Entry 2XQT (X-ray diffraction, 2.20 A resolution); this record covers chains B and C of the 5 polymer chains in the assembly.

# Chain B (and C)
Name: ATP synthase C chain
Source organism: Arthrospira platensis
Notes: chain C of this document is another copy of the same molecule, construct and numbering; everything in this record applies to it too
UniProtKB: D5A0Q7 (D5A0Q7_SPIPL); numbering as in UniProt (aligned over 1-82)
Chain sequence (82 residues; numbered 1 to 82; the number before each row is that of its first residue):
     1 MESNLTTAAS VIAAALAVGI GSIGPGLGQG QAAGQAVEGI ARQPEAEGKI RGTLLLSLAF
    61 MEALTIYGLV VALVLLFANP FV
Modified residues: M1 (n-formylmethionine; FME)
Covalent attachments: dicyclohexylurea (DCW) linked to E62
Ligand contacts:
  - cymal-4 (CVM), molecule 1: S3, N4, I12
  - cymal-4 (CVM), molecule 2: L5, A8, A9, I12
  - cymal-4 (CVM), molecule 3: L55, L56, A59
  - cymal-4 (CVM), molecule 4: A63, I66, Y67
  - cymal-4 (CVM), molecule 5: I66, L69, V70, L73
  - cymal-4 (CVM), molecule 6: L73, V74, F77, A78
  - dicyclohexylurea (DCW), molecule 1: A59, F60, A63, Y67
  - dicyclohexylurea (DCW), molecule 2: A59, A63, I66

# How chain B and chain C interact
Residue-residue contacts - 87 pairs, chain B then chain C:
  M1(B) with E2(C); F81(C); V82(C)
  E2(B) with F81(C), hydrogen bond (backbone-backbone); V82(C)
  S3(B) with N4(C), hydrogen bond; L5(C); T6(C), hydrogen bond
  N4(B) with T6(C)
  T7(B) with T6(C), hydrogen bond; F81(C)
  A8(B) with L5(C), hydrophobic; T6(C), hydrogen bond (backbone-side chain); A9(C)
  S10(B) with F81(C)
  V11(B) with A9(C), hydrophobic; S10(C); A13(C); L75(C), hydrophobic; F81(C), hydrophobic
  I12(B) with A9(C); A13(C), hydrophobic
  A15(B) with A13(C); A17(C), hydrophobic
  V18(B) with V71(C), hydrophobic
  G19(B) with I20(C); G21(C)
  I20(B) with I20(C)
  S22(B) with G21(C), hydrogen bond (side chain-backbone); P25(C)
  I23(B) with G24(C)
  P25(B) with L64(C)
  G26(B) with G24(C); P25(C); G28(C); M61(C); L64(C)
  L27(B) with G24(C); L27(C), hydrophobic
  Q29(B) with F60(C); M61(C), hydrogen bond (side chain-backbone); L64(C)
  G30(B) with G28(C); Q31(C); A32(C); M61(C)
  A33(B) with A32(C), hydrophobic; S57(C)
  G34(B) with A32(C); Q35(C)
  V37(B) with A32(C); Q35(C); A36(C); I50(C); T53(C)
  E38(B) with Q35(C)
  I40(B) with K49(C); I50(C), hydrophobic; T53(C)
  A41(B) with G39(C); Q43(C)
  P44(B) with K49(C), hydrogen bond (backbone-side chain)
  E47(B) with K49(C)
  R51(B) with K49(C); G52(C); T53(C), hydrogen bond
  L54(B) with T53(C); S57(C)
  L55(B) with L56(C), hydrophobic; F60(C), hydrophobic
  L58(B) with F60(C), hydrophobic
  E62(B) with F60(C); A63(C); L64(C); Y67(C), hydrogen bond
  T65(B) with L64(C); Y67(C)
  I66(B) with Y67(C)
  L69(B) with Y67(C), hydrophobic
  A72(B) with V71(C), hydrophobic
  L75(B) with F81(C)
  L76(B) with V74(C), hydrophobic; L75(C), hydrophobic; P80(C)
  F77(B) with V74(C), hydrophobic
  N79(B) with F81(C)
  V82(B) with F81(C)
Other interface residues (no listed pair), chain B (48 interface residues in all): L5, A14, Q31, A36, R42, A59
Other interface residues (no listed pair), chain C (42 interface residues in all): I12, R42, A46, L54, G68

# Overview
Chain B and chain C form an interface of 48 and 42 residues respectively; the contacts include 10 hydrogen
bonds. Among the polar pairs are S3(B)-N4(C), S3(B)-T6(C) and T7(B)-T6(C). Ligands of chain B:
dicyclohexylurea and 6 copies of cymal-4. Covalently linked dicyclohexylurea: at E62(B).
Chain B and chain C are both ATP synthase C chain (Arthrospira platensis); the structure, Microscopic rotary
mechanism of ion translocation in the Fo complex of ATP synthases, was determined by X-ray diffraction,
deposited together with 2XQS and 2XQU.
